PDB entry 6F8P | X-ray diffraction, 1.60 A resolution | chain A

[Chain A]
Protein: Glycoprotein
Organism: Rift valley fever virus
UniProt: B6S219 (B6S219_RVFV); numbering as in UniProt (aligned over 154-469)
Sequence (316 residues; row label = number of the first residue in the row):
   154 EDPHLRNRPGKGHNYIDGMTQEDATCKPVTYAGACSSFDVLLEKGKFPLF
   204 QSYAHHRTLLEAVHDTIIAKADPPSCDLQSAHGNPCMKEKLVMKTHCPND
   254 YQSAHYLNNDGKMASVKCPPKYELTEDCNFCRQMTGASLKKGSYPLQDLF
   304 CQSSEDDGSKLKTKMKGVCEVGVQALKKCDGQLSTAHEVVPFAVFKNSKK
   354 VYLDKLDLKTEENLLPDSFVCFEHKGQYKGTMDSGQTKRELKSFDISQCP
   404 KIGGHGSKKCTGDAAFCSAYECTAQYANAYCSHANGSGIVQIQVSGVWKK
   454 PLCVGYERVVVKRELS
Not modelled in the structure: 288-289, 380-392
Disulfide bonds: Cys179-Cys188, Cys229-Cys239, Cys250-Cys281, Cys271-Cys284, Cys304-Cys456, Cys322-Cys332, Cys374-Cys434, Cys402-Cys413, Cys420-Cys425
Reported in the primary citation:
  - post-translational modification sites: Asn438 (proposed by the authors, not directly observed)

[In short]
The paper reports a modification site at Asn438.
Chain A is Glycoprotein (Rift valley fever virus); the structure, Crystal structure of Gn from Rift Valley
fever virus, was determined by X-ray diffraction together with 6F9B, 6F9C, 6F9D, 6F9E and 6F9F from the same
study.
